PDB entry 7NYW | electron microscopy, 3.10 A resolution | chains J and K of the 14 polymer chains in the assembly

# Chain J
Molecule: Macrodomain Ter protein
Source organism: Photorhabdus thracensis
UniProtKB: A0A0F7LUV5 (A0A0F7LUV5_9GAMM); residues 1-151 here = UniProt positions 1-151
Chain sequence (151 residues; each row starts with the number of its first residue):
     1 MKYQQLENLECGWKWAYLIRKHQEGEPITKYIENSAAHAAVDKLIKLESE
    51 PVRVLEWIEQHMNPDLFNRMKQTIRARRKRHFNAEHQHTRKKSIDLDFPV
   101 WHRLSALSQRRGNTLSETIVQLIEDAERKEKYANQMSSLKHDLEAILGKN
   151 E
Unresolved in the structure: 136-151

# Chain K
Molecule: matS2 DNA 80 b, oligo FBA769
Sequence (80 nucleotides; numbered 1 to 80; the number before each row is that of its first residue):
     1 CTCGCCTGTAAAGTAGGCATTAGTTGTTCGTAGTGCTCGTCTGGCTCTGG
    51 ATTACCCGCCACTGTTACATTGTAACGGCA
Unresolved in the structure: 1-58

# How chain J and chain K interact
Pairs across the interface (20; chain J residue first):
  Met-1(J) / DT63(K)  phosphate contact
  Met-1(J) / DG64(K)  phosphate contact
  Lys-2(J) / DG64(K)  hydrogen bond to the phosphate
  Tyr-3(J) / DG64(K)  hydrogen bond to the phosphate
  Tyr-3(J) / DT65(K)  hydrogen bond to the phosphate
  Gln-5(J) / DT63(K)  hydrogen bond to the phosphate
  Lys-71(J) / DC62(K)  salt bridge to the phosphate
  Arg-75(J) / DT63(K)  sugar contact
  Arg-75(J) / DG64(K)  hydrogen bond to the base
  Arg-75(J) / DT65(K)  base contact
  Arg-78(J) / DT63(K)  sugar contact
  Arg-78(J) / DG64(K)  salt bridge to the phosphate
  Lys-79(J) / DT65(K)  salt bridge to the phosphate
  Arg-80(J) / DA67(K)  base contact
  Lys-91(J) / DT66(K)  salt bridge to the phosphate
  Trp-101(J) / DC68(K)  hydrogen bond to the phosphate
  Ser-105(J) / DC68(K)  phosphate contact
  Thr-114(J) / DT66(K)  phosphate contact
  Thr-114(J) / DA67(K)  phosphate contact
  Leu-115(J) / DA67(K)  hydrogen bond to the phosphate

# In short
The interface between chain J and chain K involves 14 residues on one side and 7 on the other; the contacts
include 7 hydrogen bonds and 4 salt bridges. Polar contacts include Arg-75(J)/DG64(K), Lys-2(J)/DG64(K) and
Tyr-3(J)/DG64(K).
Here chain J is Macrodomain Ter protein (Photorhabdus thracensis) and chain K is matS2 DNA 80 b, oligo FBA769.
Entry 7NYW (Cryo-EM structure of the MukBEF-MatP-DNA head module) was determined by electron microscopy,
deposited together with 7NYX, 7NYY, 7NYZ, 7NZ0, 7NZ2, 7NZ3 and 7NZ4.
